PDB entry 4FAM | X-ray diffraction, 2.00 A resolution | chain A

Chain A:
Molecule: Aldo-keto reductase family 1 member C3
Organism: Homo sapiens
Notes: EC 1.-.-.-, 1.1.1.213, 1.1.1.112, 1.1.1.188, 1.1.1.63, 1.1.1.64, 1.3.1.20
Reference sequence: P42330 (AK1C3_HUMAN); residue numbers follow UniProt; this construct covers 1-323
Amino-acid sequence (331 residues; row label = number of the first residue in the row):
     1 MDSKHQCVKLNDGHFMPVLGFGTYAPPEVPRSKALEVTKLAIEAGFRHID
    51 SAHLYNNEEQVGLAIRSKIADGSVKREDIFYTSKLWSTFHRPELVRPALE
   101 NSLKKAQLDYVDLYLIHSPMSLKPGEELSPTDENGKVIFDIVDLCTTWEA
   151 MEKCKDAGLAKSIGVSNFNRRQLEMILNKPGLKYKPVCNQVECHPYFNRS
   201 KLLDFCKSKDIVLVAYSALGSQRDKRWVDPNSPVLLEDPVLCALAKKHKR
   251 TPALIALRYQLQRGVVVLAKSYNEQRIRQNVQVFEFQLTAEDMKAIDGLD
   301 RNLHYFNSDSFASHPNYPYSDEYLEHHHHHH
Unresolved in the structure: 1-5, 321-331
Construct notes: expression tag (324-331)
Ligand contacts:
  - 0SZ (3-(3,4-dihydroisoquinolin-2(1H)-ylsulfonyl)benzoic acid): Tyr24, Leu54, Tyr55, Trp86, His117, Met120, Asn167, Tyr216, Trp227, Phe306, Asn307, Ser308, Phe311, Tyr317, Tyr319
  - NADP (NAP; NADP nicotinamide-adenine-dinucleotide phosphate): Gly22, Thr23, Tyr24, Asp50, Tyr55, Lys84, His117, Ser166, Asn167, Gln190, Tyr216, Ser217, Ala218, Leu219, Gly220, Ser221, Gln222, Leu236, Ala253, Leu268, Ala269, Lys270, Ser271, Tyr272, Asn273, Arg276, Gln279, Asn280, Phe306
Swiss-Prot annotation at these positions:
  - active site: Tyr55 (Proton donor)
  - binding site (NADP(+)): Thr23, Tyr24, Asp50, Ser166, Asn167, Gln190, Tyr216 to Gln222, Lys270 to Tyr272, Arg276 to Asn280
  - binding site (substrate): His117
  - site: Leu54 (Important for substrate specificity), Lys84 (Lowers pKa of active site Tyr), Trp227 (Involved in ligand recognition and product release), Phe306 (Involved in ligand recognition and product release)
  - natural variant: Met175 (M175I: No effect on 17beta-HSD activity)
  - mutagenesis: Lys75 (K75E: No effect on 17beta-HSD activity), Arg226 (R226P: Decreases in the retinaldehyde reductase activity. 3-fold decrease in the kcat value, whereas the KM value does not vary; R226Q: Decrease in the retinaldehyde reductase activity ...)

In short:
Ligands of chain A: NADP and compound 0SZ. From UniProt: active-site residue Tyr55, 21 NADP+-binding residues,
substrate-binding residue His117 and 2 mutagenesis sites.
Chain A is Aldo-keto reductase family 1 member C3 (Homo sapiens); the structure, Crystal structure of human
17beta-hydroxysteroid dehydrogenase type 5 in complex with
3-((3,4-dihydroisoquinolin-2(1H)-yl)sulfonyl)benzoic acid (17), was determined by X-ray diffraction, deposited
together with 4FA3 and 4FAL.
